2W6E - chains A and D of the 7 polymer chains in the assembly; structure by X-ray diffraction, 6.50 A resolution (low resolution: residue-level contacts below are approximate; hydrogen-bond / salt-bridge calls are withheld).

# Chain A
Protein: ATP synthase subunit alpha heart isoform, mitochondrial
Organism: Bos taurus
Notes: EC 3.6.3.14
UniProtKB: P19483 (ATPA1_BOVIN); residues -42 to 510 here correspond to UniProt positions 1-553 (UniProt number = residue number + 43)
Amino-acid sequence (553 residues; row label = number of the first residue in the row; numbers below 1 keep their minus sign (Met-42 is residue -42)):
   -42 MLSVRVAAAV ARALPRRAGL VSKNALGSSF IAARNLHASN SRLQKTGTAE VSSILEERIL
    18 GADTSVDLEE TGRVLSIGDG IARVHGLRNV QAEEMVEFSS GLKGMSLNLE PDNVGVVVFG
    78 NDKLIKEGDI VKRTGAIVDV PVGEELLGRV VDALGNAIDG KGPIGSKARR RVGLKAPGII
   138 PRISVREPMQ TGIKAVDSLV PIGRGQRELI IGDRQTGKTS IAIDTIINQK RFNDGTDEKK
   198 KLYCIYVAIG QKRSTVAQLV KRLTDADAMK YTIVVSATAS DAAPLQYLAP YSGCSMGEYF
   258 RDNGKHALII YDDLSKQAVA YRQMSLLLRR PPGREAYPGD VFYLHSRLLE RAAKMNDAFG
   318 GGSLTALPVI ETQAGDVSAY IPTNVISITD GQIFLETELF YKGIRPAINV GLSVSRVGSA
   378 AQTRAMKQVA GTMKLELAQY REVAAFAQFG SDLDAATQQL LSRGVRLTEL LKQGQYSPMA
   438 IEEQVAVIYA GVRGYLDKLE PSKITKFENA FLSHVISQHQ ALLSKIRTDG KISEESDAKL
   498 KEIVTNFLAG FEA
Disordered / not traced: -42 to 23
Swiss-Prot annotation at these positions:
  - binding site (ATP): Gln172, Gly174, Lys175, Thr176, Ser177, Gln430, Gln432
  - binding site (Mg(2+)): Thr176, Asp269
  - site: Ser370 (Required for activity)
  - modified residue: Gln1 (Pyrrolidone carboxylic acid), Ser10 (Phosphoserine), Ser22 (Phosphoserine), Ser33 (Phosphoserine), Ser63 (Phosphoserine), Lys80 (N6-acetyllysine), Lys83 (N6-acetyllysine), Lys89 (N6-acetyllysine), Thr91 (Phosphothreonine), Lys118 (N6-acetyllysine), Ser123 (Phosphoserine), Lys124 (N6-acetyllysine), Ser141 (Phosphoserine), Arg161 (Omega-N-methylarginine), Lys187 (N6-acetyllysine), Lys196 (N6-acetyllysine), Lys197 (N6-acetyllysine), Lys218 (N6-acetyllysine), Lys262 (N6-acetyllysine), Lys384 (N6-acetyllysine) and 6 more in UniProt
  - glycosylation: Ser33 (O-linked (GlcNAc) serine)

# Chain D
Protein: ATP synthase subunit beta, mitochondrial
Organism: Bos taurus
Notes: EC 3.6.3.14
UniProtKB: P00829 (ATPB_BOVIN); residues -49 to 478 here correspond to UniProt positions 1-528 (UniProt number = residue number + 50)
Amino-acid sequence (528 residues; each row starts with the number of its first residue; numbers below 1 keep their minus sign (Met-49 is residue -49)):
   -49 MLGLVGRVVA ASASGALRGL SPSAPLPQAQ LLLRAAPAAL QPARDYAAQA SPSPKAGATT
    11 GRIVAVIGAV VDVQFDEGLP PILNALEVQG RETRLVLEVA QHLGESTVRT IAMDGTEGLV
    71 RGQKVLDSGA PIRIPVGPET LGRIMNVIGE PIDERGPIKT KQFAAIHAEA PEFVEMSVEQ
   131 EILVTGIKVV DLLAPYAKGG KIGLFGGAGV GKTVLIMELI NNVAKAHGGY SVFAGVGERT
   191 REGNDLYHEM IESGVINLKD ATSKVALVYG QMNEPPGARA RVALTGLTVA EYFRDQEGQD
   251 VLLFIDNIFR FTQAGSEVSA LLGRIPSAVG YQPTLATDMG TMQERITTTK KGSITSVQAI
   311 YVPADDLTDP APATTFAHLD ATTVLSRAIA ELGIYPAVDP LDSTSRIMDP NIVGSEHYDV
   371 ARGVQKILQD YKSLQDIIAI LGMDELSEED KLTVSRARKI QRFLSQPFQV AEVFTGHLGK
   431 LVPLKETIKG FQQILAGEYD HLPEQAFYMV GPIEEAVAKA DKLAEEHS
Disordered / not traced: -49 to 8, 476-478
Ligand contacts: ADP (adenosine-5'-diphosphate): Gly157, Ala158, Gly159, Val160, Gly161, Lys162, Thr163, Val164, Tyr345, Pro346, Phe418, Ala421, Phe424, Thr425
Swiss-Prot annotation at these positions:
  - binding site (ADP): Gly159, Val160, Gly161, Lys162, Thr163, Val164
  - binding site (ATP): Gly159, Gly161, Lys162, Thr163, Val164, Arg189
  - binding site (phosphate): Gly159, Val160, Gly161, Lys162, Thr163
  - binding site (Mg(2+)): Thr163, Glu188
  - modified residue: Lys74 (N6-acetyllysine), Lys111 (N6-acetyllysine), Lys148 (N6-acetyllysine), Lys209 (N6-acetyllysine), Lys214 (N6-acetyllysine), Thr262 (Phosphothreonine), Ser365 (Phosphoserine), Lys376 (N6-acetyllysine), Ser383 (Phosphoserine), Lys430 (N6-acetyllysine), Lys435 (N6-acetyllysine), Lys472 (N6-acetyllysine)
  - glycosylation: Ser56 (O-linked (GlcNAc) serine)

# Interface between chain A and chain D
Contacting residue pairs (74):
  Leu32(A) - Gly54(D)
  Ser33(A) - His52(D)
  Ser33(A) - Leu53(D)
  Ile34(A) - Ile32(D)
  Ile34(A) - Gln51(D)
  Ile34(A) - His52(D)
  Asp36(A) - Gln51(D)
  Asp36(A) - Arg274(D)
  Asn78(A) - Glu119(D)
  Asp79(A) - Ile32(D)
  Lys83(A) - Leu29(D)
  Lys83(A) - His52(D)
  Glu84(A) - Leu29(D)
  Glu84(A) - His52(D)
  Glu84(A) - Gly54(D)
  Glu84(A) - Glu55(D)
  Glu84(A) - Ser56(D)
  Val107(A) - Phe123(D)
  Ile115(A) - Phe123(D)
  Ile115(A) - Val124(D)
  Asp116(A) - Val124(D)
  Gly117(A) - Val124(D)
  Arg171(A) - Phe326(D)
  Arg171(A) - Asp352(D)
  Lys209(A) - Lys151(D)
  Lys209(A) - Glu294(D)
  Lys209(A) - Ala327(D)
  Lys209(A) - His328(D)
  Lys209(A) - Leu329(D)
  Lys209(A) - Asp330(D)
  Lys209(A) - Arg356(D)
  Arg210(A) - Ala120(D)
  Arg210(A) - Pro121(D)
  Arg210(A) - Glu122(D)
  Arg210(A) - Phe123(D)
  Arg210(A) - Met126(D)
  Arg210(A) - Glu294(D)
  Ser211(A) - Met126(D)
  Thr212(A) - Arg356(D)
  Val213(A) - Phe123(D)
  Ala214(A) - Phe123(D)
  Ala214(A) - Met126(D)
  Ala214(A) - Val128(D)
  Gln215(A) - Ser127(D)
  Gln215(A) - Val128(D)
  Gln215(A) - Gln130(D)
  Gln215(A) - Arg356(D)
  Arg219(A) - Asp359(D)
  Ala236(A) - Gly290(D)
  Ala236(A) - Glu294(D)
  Ala236(A) - His328(D)
  Ser237(A) - Glu294(D)
  Arg279(A) - Ser277(D)
  Gln280(A) - Pro283(D)
  Gln280(A) - Thr284(D)
  Gln280(A) - Thr287(D)
  Leu283(A) - Ile275(D)
  Leu284(A) - Thr284(D)
  Arg286(A) - Gly273(D)
  Arg286(A) - Ile275(D)
  Gln330(A) - Thr318(D)
  Glu355(A) - Ser383(D)
  Tyr358(A) - Leu351(D)
  Tyr358(A) - Thr354(D)
  Tyr358(A) - Arg372(D)
  Tyr358(A) - Gln375(D)
  Tyr358(A) - Lys376(D)
  Lys359(A) - Lys376(D)
  Lys359(A) - Gln379(D)
  Gln405(A) - Leu396(D)
  Gln405(A) - Ser397(D)
  Gln405(A) - Asp400(D)
  Phe406(A) - Glu395(D)
  Ser408(A) - Glu395(D)
Interface residues without a listed pair, chain A (52 interface residues in all): Gly35, Lys80, Ile82, Gln172, Gln208, Val217, Thr235, Ala240, Gln243, Lys273, Val276, Pro289, Glu292, Ala293, Ala331, Phe357, Arg362
Interface residues without a listed pair, chain D (61 interface residues in all): Pro31, Glu129, Ala278, Ala286, Thr291, Thr297, Leu317, Ala323, Ser353, Tyr368, Asp380, Leu384, Ile387

# In short
Chain A and chain D form an interface of 52 and 61 residues respectively. Bound to chain D: ADP. Curated
annotation (UniProt) lists 7 ATP-binding residues and Mg2+-binding residues Thr176(A) and Asp269(A) on chain
A; 6 ADP-binding residues and 6 ATP-binding residues on chain D.
Here chain A is ATP synthase subunit alpha heart isoform, mitochondrial and chain D is ATP synthase subunit
beta, mitochondrial, both from Bos taurus. Entry 2W6E (Low resolution structures of bovine mitochondrial
F1-ATPase during controlled dehydration:hydration state 1) was determined by X-ray diffraction together with
2W6F, 2W6G, 2W6H, 2W6I and 2W6J from the same study.
